Entry 8DVI (electron microscopy, 3.20 A resolution); this record covers chains D and E of the 9 polymer chains in the assembly.

[Chain D (and E)]
Name: DnaB-like replicative helicase
From: Escherichia phage T4
Notes: EC 3.6.4.-; chain E of this document is another copy of the same molecule, construct and numbering; everything in this record applies to it too
UniProt: P04530 (HELIC_BPT4); residue numbers follow UniProt; this construct covers 1-475
Chain sequence (475 residues; numbered 1 to 475; the number before each row is that of its first residue):
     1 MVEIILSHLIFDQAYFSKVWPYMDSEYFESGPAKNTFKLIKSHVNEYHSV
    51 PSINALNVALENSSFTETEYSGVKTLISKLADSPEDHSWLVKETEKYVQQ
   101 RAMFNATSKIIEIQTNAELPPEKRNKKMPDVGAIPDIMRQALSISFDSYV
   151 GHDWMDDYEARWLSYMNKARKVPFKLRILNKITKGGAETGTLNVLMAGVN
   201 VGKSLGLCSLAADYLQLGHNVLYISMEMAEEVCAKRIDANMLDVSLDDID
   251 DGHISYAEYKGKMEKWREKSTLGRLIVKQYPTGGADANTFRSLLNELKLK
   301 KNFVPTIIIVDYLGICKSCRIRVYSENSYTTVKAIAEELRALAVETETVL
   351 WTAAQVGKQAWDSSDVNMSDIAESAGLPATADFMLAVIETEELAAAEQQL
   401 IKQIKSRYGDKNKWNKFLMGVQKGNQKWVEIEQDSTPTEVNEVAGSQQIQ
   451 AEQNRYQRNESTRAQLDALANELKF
Not modelled in the structure: 433-475
Curated features (UniProtKB/Swiss-Prot):
  - region: Tyr-456 to Phe-475 (Interaction with the helicase assembly factor)
  - binding site (ATP): Ala-197 to Ser-204
  - mutagenesis: Leu-192 (L192Q: Partially suppresses phage growth inhibition by extra copies of bacterial AbpA-AbpB), Asp-213 (D213Y: Partially suppresses phage growth inhibition by extra copies of bacterial AbpA-AbpB)
Ligand contacts:
  - ATP-gamma-S (AGS; phosphothiophosphoric acid-adenylate ester), molecule 1: Gly-198, Val-199, Asn-200, Val-201, Gly-202, Lys-203, Ser-204, Leu-205, Glu-227, Arg-236, Leu-246, Asp-247, Gln-355, Lys-423, Gln-426
  - ATP-gamma-S (AGS), molecule 2: Ser-406, Arg-407, Tyr-408, Gly-409, Asp-410, Lys-411

[Interface between chain D and chain E]
Pairs across the interface - 90 pairs, chain D then chain E:
  Ser-17(D) with Leu-299(E)
  Pro-21(D) with Glu-296(E)
  His-43(D) with Trp-89(E)
  Tyr-47(D) with Trp-89(E); Lys-92(E); Glu-93(E), hydrogen bond
  Ser-49(D) with Asp-86(E)
  Ser-52(D) with Glu-85(E)
  Asn-54(D) with Ile-4(E); Ser-83(E); Glu-85(E), hydrogen bond
  Ala-55(D) with Trp-89(E), hydrophobic
  Val-58(D) with Ile-4(E), hydrophobic; Glu-93(E)
  Ser-148(D) with Glu-296(E), hydrogen bond
  Tyr-149(D) with Glu-230(E); Lys-278(E), hydrogen bond (backbone-side chain)
  Val-150(D) with Lys-278(E); Leu-293(E); Leu-297(E), hydrophobic; Lys-300(E); Lys-301(E)
  Gly-151(D) with Glu-230(E); Val-277(E)
  His-152(D) with Glu-230(E); Glu-231(E), salt bridge; Leu-275(E); Ile-276(E); Val-277(E), hydrogen bond (backbone-backbone)
  Asp-153(D) with Arg-274(E), salt bridge; Leu-275(E); Ile-276(E)
  Trp-154(D) with Leu-215(E), hydrophobic; Ile-237(E); Asp-238(E), hydrogen bond; Met-241(E), hydrophobic; Met-263(E), hydrophobic; Leu-272(E), hydrophobic; Leu-275(E), hydrogen bond (backbone-backbone)
  Met-155(D) with Met-263(E), hydrophobic; Arg-267(E)
  Tyr-158(D) with Tyr-259(E), hydrophobic; Lys-260(E); Met-263(E), hydrophobic; Glu-264(E), hydrogen bond; Arg-267(E)
  Glu-159(D) with Tyr-256(E), hydrogen bond; Lys-260(E)
  Arg-161(D) with Glu-231(E); Ala-234(E); Asp-238(E), salt bridge; Tyr-259(E), hydrogen bond; Met-263(E)
  Trp-162(D) with Ile-254(E); Tyr-256(E); Tyr-259(E), hydrophobic
  Tyr-165(D) with Lys-235(E); Asp-238(E), hydrogen bond; Ile-249(E), hydrophobic
  Lys-168(D) with Asp-250(E)
  Lys-184(D) with Asp-247(E)
  Arg-320(D) with Val-323(E); Tyr-324(E), hydrogen bond
  Ile-321(D) with Tyr-324(E), hydrophobic
  Glu-326(D) with Tyr-324(E)
  Thr-330(D) with Tyr-324(E)
  Lys-333(D) with Glu-373(E), salt bridge
  Ala-334(D) with Tyr-324(E)
  Glu-337(D) with Thr-282(E)
  Arg-340(D) with Glu-227(E), salt bridge; Met-228(E)
  Asn-367(D) with Asp-362(E)
  Met-368(D) with Val-199(E); Trp-361(E), hydrophobic
  Ser-369(D) with Lys-358(E), hydrogen bond (backbone-side chain); Trp-361(E); Asp-362(E)
  Ile-371(D) with Lys-358(E), hydrogen bond (backbone-side chain)
  Ala-375(D) with Lys-358(E); Trp-361(E)
  Pro-378(D) with Val-199(E)
  Ala-379(D) with Gln-355(E)
  Thr-380(D) with Glu-227(E)
  Lys-405(D) with Asn-200(E)
  Ser-406(D) with Asn-200(E)
  Arg-407(D) with Met-228(E)
  Asp-410(D) with Lys-423(E)
  Lys-411(D) with Asn-200(E)
  Asn-412(D) with Glu-389(E); Ala-394(E)
Interface residues without a listed pair, chain D (53 interface residues in all): Lys-18, Tyr-22, Asn-62, Asp-156, Arg-170, Tyr-329, Asp-382
Interface residues without a listed pair, chain E (57 interface residues in all): Met-1, Val-232, Leu-242, Ser-255, Trp-266

[Overview]
53 residues of chain D face 57 of chain E across their interface; the contacts include 14 hydrogen bonds and 5
salt bridges. Polar contacts include His-152(D)/Glu-231(E), Asp-153(D)/Arg-274(E) and Arg-161(D)/Asp-238(E).
Bound to chain D: ATP-gamma-S.
Both chains are DnaB-like replicative helicase (Escherichia phage T4). Entry 8DVI (T4 bacteriophage primosome
with single strand DNA, State 2) was determined by electron microscopy together with 8DTP, 8DUE, 8DVF, 8DW6,
8DWJ, 8G0Z and 8GAO from the same study.
